7VAK - chains C and F of the 12 polymer chains in the assembly; structure by electron microscopy, 4.70 A resolution (low resolution: residue-level contacts below are approximate; hydrogen-bond / salt-bridge calls are withheld).

== Chain C ==
Protein: V-type ATP synthase alpha chain
Source organism: Thermus thermophilus HB8
Notes: EC 7.1.2.2
Reference sequence: Q56403 (VATA_THET8); numbering as in UniProt (aligned over 1-578)
Chain sequence (578 residues; numbered 1 to 578; the number before each row is that of its first residue):
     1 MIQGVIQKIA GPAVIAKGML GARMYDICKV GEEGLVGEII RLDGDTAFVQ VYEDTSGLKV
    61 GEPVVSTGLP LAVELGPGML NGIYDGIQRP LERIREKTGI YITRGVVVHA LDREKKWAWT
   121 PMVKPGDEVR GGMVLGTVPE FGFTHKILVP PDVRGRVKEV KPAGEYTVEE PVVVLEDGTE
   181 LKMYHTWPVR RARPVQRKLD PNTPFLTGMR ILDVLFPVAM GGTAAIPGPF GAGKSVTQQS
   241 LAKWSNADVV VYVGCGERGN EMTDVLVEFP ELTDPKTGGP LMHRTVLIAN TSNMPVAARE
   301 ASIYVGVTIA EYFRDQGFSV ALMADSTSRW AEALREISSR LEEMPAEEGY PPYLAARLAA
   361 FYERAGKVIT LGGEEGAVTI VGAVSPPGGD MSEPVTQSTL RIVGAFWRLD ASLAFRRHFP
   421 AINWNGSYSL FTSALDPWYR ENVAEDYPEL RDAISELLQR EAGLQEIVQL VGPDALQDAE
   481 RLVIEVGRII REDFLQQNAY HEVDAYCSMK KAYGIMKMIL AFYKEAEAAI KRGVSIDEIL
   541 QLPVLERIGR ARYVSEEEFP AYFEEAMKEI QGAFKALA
Sequence notes: conflict Ala232 (Ser in Q56403), Ser235 (Thr in Q56403)

== Chain F ==
Protein: V-type ATP synthase beta chain
Source organism: Thermus thermophilus HB8
Reference sequence: Q56404 (VATB_THET8); residues 1-478 here = UniProt positions 1-478
Chain sequence (478 residues; each row starts with the number of its first residue):
     1 MDLLKKEYTG ITYISGPLLF VENAKDLAYG AIVDIKDGTG RVRGGQVIEV SEEYAVIQVF
    61 EETTGLDLAT TSVSLVEDVA RLGVSKEMLG RRFNGIGKPI DGLPPITPEK RLPITGLPLN
   121 PVARRKPEQF IQTGISTIDV MNTLVRGQKL PIFSGSGLPA NEIAAQIARQ ATVRPDLSGE
   181 GEKEEPFAVV FAAMGITQRE LSYFIQEFER TGALSRSVLF LNKADDPTIE RILTPRMALT
   241 VAEYLAFEHD YHVLVILTDM TNYCEALREI GAAREEIPGR RGYPGYMYTD LATIYERAGV
   301 VEGKKGSVTQ IPILSMPDDD RTHPIPDLTG YITEGQIQLS RELHRKGIYP PIDPLPSLSR
   361 LMNNGVGKGK TREDHKQVSD QLYSAYANGV DIRKLVAIIG EDALTENDRR YLQFADAFER
   421 FFINQGQQNR SIEESLQIAW ALLSMLPQGE LKRISKDHIG KYYGQKLEEI WGAPQALD
Disordered / not traced: 1, 473-478

== How chain C and chain F interact ==
Contacting residue pairs (40):
  Ala22(C) - Asp67(F)
  Arg23(C) - Gly65(F)
  Arg23(C) - Leu66(F)
  Arg23(C) - Asp67(F)
  Met24(C) - Thr63(F)
  Met24(C) - Gly65(F)
  Met24(C) - Leu66(F)
  Tyr25(C) - Thr64(F)
  Arg41(C) - Tyr13(F)
  Arg41(C) - Ile14(F)
  Arg41(C) - Ser15(F)
  Leu42(C) - Tyr13(F)
  Leu42(C) - Ile14(F)
  Leu42(C) - Leu66(F)
  Leu42(C) - Leu68(F)
  Asp43(C) - Thr12(F)
  Gly44(C) - Thr12(F)
  Gly44(C) - Leu68(F)
  Lys198(C) - Gln198(F)
  Met344(C) - Glu275(F)
  Glu347(C) - Arg268(F)
  Pro352(C) - Glu269(F)
  Tyr353(C) - Glu269(F)
  Ala355(C) - Glu265(F)
  Ala356(C) - Thr228(F)
  Glu363(C) - Thr197(F)
  Glu363(C) - Gln198(F)
  Ser392(C) - Asp318(F)
  Gln397(C) - Pro317(F)
  Gln397(C) - Asp318(F)
  Arg401(C) - Thr261(F)
  Val403(C) - Arg199(F)
  Gly404(C) - Arg199(F)
  Asn425(C) - Arg345(F)
  Gly426(C) - Arg345(F)
  Tyr428(C) - Gly157(F)
  Gln459(C) - Arg345(F)
  Gln459(C) - Lys346(F)
  Glu466(C) - Ala397(F)
  Leu470(C) - Ala397(F)
Other interface residues (no listed pair), chain C (33 interface residues in all): Leu20, Gly21, Ala359, Leu400, Ile402, Leu430
Other interface residues (no listed pair), chain F (33 interface residues in all): Ala69, Ser156, Ile196, Ala224, Ala272, Glu276, Arg281, Ile398

== Overview ==
Chain C and chain F each contribute 33 residues to their interface.
Chain C is V-type ATP synthase alpha chain and chain F is V-type ATP synthase beta chain, both from Thermus
thermophilus HB8; the structure, Nucleotide-free V1EG domain of V/A-ATPase from Thermus thermophilus, state2,
was determined by electron microscopy together with 7VAI, 7VAJ, 7VAL, 7VAM, 7VAN, 7VAO and 11 further entries
from the same study.
